PDB entry 6HLO | X-ray diffraction, 2.40 A resolution | chain A

# Chain A
Molecule: Substance-P receptor, GlgA glycogen synthase
From: Homo sapiens
UniProtKB: chimeric construct of P25103, Q9V2J8: residues 1-1219 from P25103 (NK1R_HUMAN) positions 1-228 (offset varies); residues 1220-1413 from Q9V2J8 positions 220-413 (UniProt number = residue number - 1000); residues 238-335 from P25103 (NK1R_HUMAN) positions 238-335 (same numbers)
Chain sequence (520 residues; each row starts with the number of its first residue):
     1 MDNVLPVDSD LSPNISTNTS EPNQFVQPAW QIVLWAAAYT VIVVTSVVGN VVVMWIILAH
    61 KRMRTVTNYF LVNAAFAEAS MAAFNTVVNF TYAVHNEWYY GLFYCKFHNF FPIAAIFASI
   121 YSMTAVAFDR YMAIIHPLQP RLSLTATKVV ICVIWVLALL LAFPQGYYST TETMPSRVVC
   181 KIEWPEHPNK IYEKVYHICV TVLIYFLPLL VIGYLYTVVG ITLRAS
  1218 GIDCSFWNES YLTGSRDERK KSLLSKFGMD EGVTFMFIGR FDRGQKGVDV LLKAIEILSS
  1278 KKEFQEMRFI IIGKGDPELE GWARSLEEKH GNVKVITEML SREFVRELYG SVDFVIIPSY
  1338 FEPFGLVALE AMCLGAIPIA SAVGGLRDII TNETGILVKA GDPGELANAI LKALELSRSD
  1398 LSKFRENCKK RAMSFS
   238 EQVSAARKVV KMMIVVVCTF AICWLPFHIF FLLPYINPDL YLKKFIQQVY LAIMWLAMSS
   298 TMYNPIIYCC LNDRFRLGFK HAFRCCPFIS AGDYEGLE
Unresolved in the structure: 1-27, 279-281, 325-335
Differences from the reference sequence: engineered mutation A74 (Leu in P25103), I116 (Val in P25103), L144 (Ala in P25103), K181 (Met in P25103), L215 (Ala in P25103), R224 (Trp in P25103), A243 (Lys in P25103); conflict G1218 (Glu227 in P25103)
Modified positions: C322 (S-(2-amino-2-oxoethyl)-L-cysteine; YCM); C1221 (S-(2-amino-2-oxoethyl)-L-cysteine; YCM)
Disulfide bonds: C105-C180
Residues lining bound ligands: GBQ (5-[[(2R,3S)-2-[(1R)-1-[3,5-bis(trifluoromethyl)phenyl]ethoxy]-3-(4-fluorophenyl)morpholin-4-yl]methyl]-1,2-dihydro-1,2,4-triazol-3-one): M81, N89, H108, N109, P112, I113, I116, Q165, I182, W184, E193, Y196, H197, V200, T201, I204, W261, F264, H265, F268, M291, M295
Curated features (UniProtKB/Swiss-Prot):
  - binding site (CP-96345): H197
  - glycosylation (N-linked (GlcNAc...) asparagine): N14, N18
  - lipidation: C322 (S-palmitoyl cysteine)
What the authors report for this chain:
  - binding site for GBQ: N109, P112, I113, Q165, I182, W184, E193, H197, V200, T201, I204, W261, H265, F268
  - mutagenesis - Q165A (<5-fold), Q165D (<5-fold), Q165E (<5-fold): decreased binding to GBQ
  - conformationally variable residues (helix shift, loop rearrangement, side-chain flip): H95, E97, T173, P175, W184, K190, Y192, K194, H197, Y272
  - contacts within the chain: H197-T201 (hydrogen bond), T201-H265, H197-Y272 (hydrogen bond)

# Overview
Ligands of chain A: compound GBQ. From UniProt: CP-96345-binding residue H197. From the paper: a binding site
for GBQ at N109, P112 and I113 among others; Q165A, Q165D and Q165E reduce binding to GBQ.
Chain A is Substance-P receptor, GlgA glycogen synthase (Homo sapiens); the structure, Crystal structure of
the Neurokinin 1 receptor in complex with the small molecule antagonist Aprepitant, was determined by X-ray
diffraction together with 6HLL and 6HLP from the same study.
